Entry 9E7R (electron microscopy, 3.18 A resolution); this record covers chains A and E of the 5 polymer chains in the assembly.

== Chain A ==
Name: Guanine nucleotide-binding protein G(q) subunit alpha chimera
Organism: Homo sapiens
Chain sequence (360 residues; numbered 7 to 366; the number before each row is that of its first residue):
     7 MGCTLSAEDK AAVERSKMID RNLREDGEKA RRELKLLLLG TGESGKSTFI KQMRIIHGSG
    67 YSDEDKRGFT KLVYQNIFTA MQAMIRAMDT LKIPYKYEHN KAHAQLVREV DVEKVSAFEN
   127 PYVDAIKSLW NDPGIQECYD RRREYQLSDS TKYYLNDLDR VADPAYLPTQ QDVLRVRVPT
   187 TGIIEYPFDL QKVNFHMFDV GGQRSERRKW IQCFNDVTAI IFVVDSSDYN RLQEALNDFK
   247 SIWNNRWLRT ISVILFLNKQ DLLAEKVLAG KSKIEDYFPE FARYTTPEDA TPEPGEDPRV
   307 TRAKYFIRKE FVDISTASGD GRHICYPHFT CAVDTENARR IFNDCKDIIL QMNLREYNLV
Not modelled in the structure: 7-11, 57-186, 209-213, 295-300

== Chain E ==
Name: scFv16
Organism: Homo sapiens
Notes: antibody fragment or engineered binder
Chain sequence (251 residues; row label = number of the first residue in the row):
     1 DVQLVESGGG LVQPGGSRKL SCSASGFAFS SFGMHWVRQA PEKGLEWVAY ISSGSGTIYY
    61 ADTVKGRFTI SRDDPKNTLF LQMTSLRSED TAMYYCVRSI YYYGSSPFDF WGQGTTLTVS
   121 SGGGGSGGGG SGGGGSDIVM TQATSSVPVT PGESVSISCR SSKSLLHSNG NTYLYWFLQR
   181 PGQSPQLLIY RMSNLASGVP DRFSGSGSGT AFTLTISRLE AEDVGVYYCM QHLEYPLTFG
   241 AGTKLELKAA A
Not modelled in the structure: 8-19, 117-136, 247-251
Disulfide bonds: Cys-22/Cys-96, Cys-159/Cys-229

== Interface between chain A and chain E ==
Contacting residue pairs - 20 pairs, chain A then chain E:
  Ser-12(A) with His-167(E), hydrogen bond (backbone-side chain); Tyr-173(E)
  Ala-13(A) with His-232(E); Leu-233(E)
  Glu-14(A) with Tyr-173(E); Tyr-175(E), hydrogen bond; Arg-191(E), salt bridge; His-232(E)
  Asp-15(A) with Asn-169(E), hydrogen bond; Tyr-173(E), hydrogen bond
  Ala-17(A) with Tyr-101(E), hydrophobic
  Ala-18(A) with Tyr-101(E)
  Glu-20(A) with Ser-52(E), hydrogen bond; Ser-53(E); Gly-56(E); Thr-57(E), hydrogen bond
  Arg-21(A) with Ser-31(E), hydrogen bond; Ile-100(E); Tyr-101(E); Tyr-102(E)
Also at the interface, not in a pair above, chain A (9 interface residues in all): Met-24
Also at the interface, not in a pair above, chain E (19 interface residues in all): Tyr-50, Gly-54, Pro-107, Tyr-235

== In short ==
Chain A and chain E form an interface of 9 and 19 residues respectively; the contacts include 7 hydrogen bonds
and 1 salt bridge. Polar contacts include Glu-14(A)/Arg-191(E), Ser-12(A)/His-167(E) and Glu-14(A)/Tyr-175(E).
Chain A is Guanine nucleotide-binding protein G(q) subunit alpha chimera and chain E is scFv16, both from Homo
sapiens; the structure, CryoEM structure of PAR2 with GB88, was determined by electron microscopy (same
publication as 9D0A and 9D4Z).
